PDB entry 5MPM | X-ray diffraction, 3.30 A resolution | chain A

# Chain A
Molecule: Sarcoplasmic/endoplasmic reticulum calcium ATPase 2
Source organism: Sus scrofa
Notes: EC 3.6.3.8
UniProt: P11607 (AT2A2_PIG), isoform P11607-2; residue numbers follow UniProt; this construct covers 1-997
Amino-acid sequence (997 residues; each row starts with the number of its first residue):
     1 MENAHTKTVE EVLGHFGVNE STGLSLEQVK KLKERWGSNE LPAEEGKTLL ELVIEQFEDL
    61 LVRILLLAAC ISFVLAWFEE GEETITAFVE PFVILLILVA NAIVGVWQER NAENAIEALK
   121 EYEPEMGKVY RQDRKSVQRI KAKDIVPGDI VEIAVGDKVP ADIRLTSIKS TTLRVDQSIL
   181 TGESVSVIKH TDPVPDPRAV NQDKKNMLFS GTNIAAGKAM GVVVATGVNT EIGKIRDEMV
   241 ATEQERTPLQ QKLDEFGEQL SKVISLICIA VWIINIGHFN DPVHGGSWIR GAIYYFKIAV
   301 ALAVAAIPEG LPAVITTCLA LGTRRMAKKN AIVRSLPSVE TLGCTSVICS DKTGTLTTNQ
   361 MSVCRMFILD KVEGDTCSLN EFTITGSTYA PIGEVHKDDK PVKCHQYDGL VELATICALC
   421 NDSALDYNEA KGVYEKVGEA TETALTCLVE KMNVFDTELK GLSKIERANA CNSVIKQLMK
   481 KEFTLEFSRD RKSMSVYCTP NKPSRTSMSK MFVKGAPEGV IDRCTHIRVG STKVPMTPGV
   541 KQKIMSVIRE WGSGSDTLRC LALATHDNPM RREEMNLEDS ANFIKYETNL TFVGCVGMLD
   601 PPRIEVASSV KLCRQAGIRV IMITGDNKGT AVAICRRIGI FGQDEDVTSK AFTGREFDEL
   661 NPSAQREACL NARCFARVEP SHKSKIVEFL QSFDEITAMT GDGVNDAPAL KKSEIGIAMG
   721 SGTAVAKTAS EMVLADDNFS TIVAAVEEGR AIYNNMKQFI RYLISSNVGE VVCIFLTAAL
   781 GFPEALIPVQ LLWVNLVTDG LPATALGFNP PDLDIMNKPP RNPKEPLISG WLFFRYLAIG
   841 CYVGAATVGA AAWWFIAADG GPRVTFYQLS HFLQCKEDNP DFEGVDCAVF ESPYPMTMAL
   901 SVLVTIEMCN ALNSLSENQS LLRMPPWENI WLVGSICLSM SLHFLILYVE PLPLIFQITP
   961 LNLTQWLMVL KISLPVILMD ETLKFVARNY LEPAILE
Unresolved in the structure: 993-997
Curated features (UniProtKB/Swiss-Prot):
  - region: Met-575 to Gly-594 (Interaction with HAX1), Ile-787 to Gly-807 (Interaction with PLN), Trp-931 to Leu-942 (Interaction with PLN)
  - active site: Asp-351 (4-aspartylphosphate intermediate)
  - binding site (Ca(2+)): Val-304, Ala-305, Ile-307, Glu-309, Asn-767, Glu-770, Asn-795, Thr-798, Asp-799, Glu-907
  - binding site (Mg(2+)): Asp-351, Thr-353, Asp-702
  - binding site (ATP): Thr-353, Glu-442, Arg-489, Lys-514, Arg-559, Thr-624, Gly-625, Asp-626, Arg-677, Lys-683, Asn-705
  - modified residue: Ser-38 (Phosphoserine), Tyr-294 (3'-nitrotyrosine), Tyr-295 (3'-nitrotyrosine), Thr-441 (Phosphothreonine), Ser-531 (Phosphoserine), Ser-580 (Phosphoserine), Ser-663 (Phosphoserine)
Disulfide bonds: Cys-875/Cys-887
Bound ions: Mg2+ site 1: Gln-56 (together with CZA); trifluoromagnesate Mg near Asp-351 (its only coordinating residue here); Mg2+ site 2: Asp-351, Thr-353, Asp-702; K+: Leu-710, Lys-711, Ser-713, Glu-731
Ligand contacts:
  - CZA ((6ar,11as,11br)-10-acetyl-9-hydroxy-7,7-dimethyl-2,6,6a,7,11a,11b-hexahydro-11H-pyrrolo[1',2':2,3]isoindolo[4,5,6-cd]indol-11-one): Gln-56, Phe-57, Asp-59, Leu-61, Val-62, Leu-65, Ile-97, Leu-98, Asn-101, Ala-102, Leu-253, Phe-256, Ile-307, Pro-308, Glu-309, Leu-311, Pro-312
  - trifluoromagnesate: Thr-181, Gly-182, Asp-351, Lys-352, Thr-353, Gly-354, Ile-623, Thr-624, Gly-625, Lys-683, Asp-702, Gly-703, Asn-705, Asp-706
Reported in the primary citation:
  - binding site for CZA: Gln-56, Asp-59, Asn-101
  - post-translational modification sites: Lys-128 (proposed by the authors, not directly observed)
  - disease-associated variants - L32F, L32P, T982M (citing earlier work)

# Overview
Chain A binds trifluoromagnesate and compound CZA. Asp-351, Thr-353 and Asp-702 form the Mg2+ site 2. Leu-710,
Lys-711, Ser-713 and Glu-731 coordinate K+. UniProt lists active-site residue Asp-351, 10 Ca2+-binding
residues, 3 Mg2+-binding residues and 11 ATP-binding residues. The paper reports a binding site for CZA at
Gln-56, Asp-59 and Asn-101; a modification site at Lys-128.
Chain A is Sarcoplasmic/endoplasmic reticulum calcium ATPase 2 (Sus scrofa); the structure, SERCA2a from pig
heart, was determined by X-ray diffraction (same publication as 6HXB).
